Entry 7TK5 (electron microscopy, 7.80 A resolution (low resolution: residue-level contacts below are approximate; hydrogen-bond / salt-bridge calls are withheld)); this record covers chains B and F of the 27 polymer chains in the assembly.

[Chain B]
Molecule: ATP synthase subunit alpha
Source organism: Saccharomyces cerevisiae
UniProtKB: P07251 (ATPA_YEAST); residues 1-510 here correspond to UniProt positions 36-545 (UniProt number = residue number + 35)
Sequence (510 residues; numbered 1 to 510; the number before each row is that of its first residue):
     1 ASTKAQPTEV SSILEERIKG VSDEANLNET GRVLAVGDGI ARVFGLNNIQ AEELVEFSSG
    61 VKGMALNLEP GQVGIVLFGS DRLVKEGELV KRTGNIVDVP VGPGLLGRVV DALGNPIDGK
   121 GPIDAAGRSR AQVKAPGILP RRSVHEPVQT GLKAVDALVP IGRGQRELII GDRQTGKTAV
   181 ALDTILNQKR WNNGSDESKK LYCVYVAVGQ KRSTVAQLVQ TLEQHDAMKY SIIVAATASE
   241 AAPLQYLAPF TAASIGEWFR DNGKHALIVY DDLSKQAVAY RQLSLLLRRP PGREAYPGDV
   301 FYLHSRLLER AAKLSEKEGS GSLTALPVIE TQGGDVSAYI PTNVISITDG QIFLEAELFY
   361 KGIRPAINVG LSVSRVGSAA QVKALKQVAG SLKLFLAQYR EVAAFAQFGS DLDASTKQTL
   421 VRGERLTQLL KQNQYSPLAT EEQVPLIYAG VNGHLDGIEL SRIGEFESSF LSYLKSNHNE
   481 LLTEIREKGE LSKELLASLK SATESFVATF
Disordered / not traced: 1-2, 408-409, 510

[Chain F]
Molecule: ATP synthase subunit beta
Source organism: Saccharomyces cerevisiae
Notes: EC 7.1.2.2
UniProtKB: P00830 (ATPB_YEAST); residues 1-478 here correspond to UniProt positions 34-511 (UniProt number = residue number + 33)
Sequence (478 residues; numbered 1 to 478; the number before each row is that of its first residue):
     1 ASAAQSTPIT GKVTAVIGAI VDVHFEQSEL PAILNALEIK TPQGKLVLEV AQHLGENTVR
    61 TIAMDGTEGL VRGEKVLDTG GPISVPVGRE TLGRIINVIG EPIDERGPIK SKLRKPIHAD
   121 PPSFAEQSTS AEILETGIKV VDLLAPYARG GKIGLFGGAG VGKTVFIQEL INNIAKAHGG
   181 FSVFTGVGER TREGNDLYRE MKETGVINLE GESKVALVFG QMNEPPGARA RVALTGLTIA
   241 EYFRDEEGQD VLLFIDNIFR FTQAGSEVSA LLGRIPSAVG YQPTLATDMG LLQERITTTK
   301 KGSVTSVQAV YVPADDLTDP APATTFAHLD ATTVLSRGIS ELGIYPAVDP LDSKSRLLDA
   361 AVVGQEHYDV ASKVQETLQT YKSLQDIIAI LGMDELSEQD KLTVERARKI QRFLSQPFAV
   421 AEVFTGIPGK LVRLKDTVAS FKAVLEGKYD NIPEHAFYMV GGIEDVVAKA EKLAAEAN
Disordered / not traced: 1-6, 476-478

[Interface between chain B and chain F]
Residue-residue contacts (15):
  N47(B) - R72(F)
  I49(B) - R72(F)
  Q50(B) - L70(F)
  A51(B) - T67(F)
  A51(B) - E68(F)
  A51(B) - G69(F)
  A51(B) - L70(F)
  L68(B) - A15(F)
  L68(B) - V16(F)
  S337(B) - A314(F)
  I345(B) - A159(F)
  S346(B) - A159(F)
  G370(B) - S340(F)
  G370(B) - E341(F)
  G377(B) - F424(F)
Also at the interface, not in a pair above, chain B (20 interface residues in all): N48, L66, E69, P70, R293, R306, A338, T348, G350, A397
Also at the interface, not in a pair above, chain F (21 interface residues in all): T14, I17, V71, G73, G160, N223, V279, D315, L342

[In short]
Chain B and chain F form an interface of 20 and 21 residues respectively.
Chain B is ATP synthase subunit alpha and chain F is ATP synthase subunit beta, both from Saccharomyces
cerevisiae; the structure, Yeast ATP synthase State 1binding(d) with 10 mM ATP backbone model, was determined
by electron microscopy, deposited together with 7TJS, 7TJT, 7TJU, 7TJV, 7TJW, 7TJX and 30 further entries.
